PDB entry 8HQS | electron microscopy, 3.20 A resolution | chains D and E of the 7 polymer chains in the assembly

# Chain D
Molecule: DNA repair protein KRE29
Organism: Saccharomyces cerevisiae S288C
UniProt: P40026 (KRE29_YEAST); numbering as in UniProt (aligned over 1-464)
Amino-acid sequence (464 residues; numbered 1 to 464; the number before each row is that of its first residue):
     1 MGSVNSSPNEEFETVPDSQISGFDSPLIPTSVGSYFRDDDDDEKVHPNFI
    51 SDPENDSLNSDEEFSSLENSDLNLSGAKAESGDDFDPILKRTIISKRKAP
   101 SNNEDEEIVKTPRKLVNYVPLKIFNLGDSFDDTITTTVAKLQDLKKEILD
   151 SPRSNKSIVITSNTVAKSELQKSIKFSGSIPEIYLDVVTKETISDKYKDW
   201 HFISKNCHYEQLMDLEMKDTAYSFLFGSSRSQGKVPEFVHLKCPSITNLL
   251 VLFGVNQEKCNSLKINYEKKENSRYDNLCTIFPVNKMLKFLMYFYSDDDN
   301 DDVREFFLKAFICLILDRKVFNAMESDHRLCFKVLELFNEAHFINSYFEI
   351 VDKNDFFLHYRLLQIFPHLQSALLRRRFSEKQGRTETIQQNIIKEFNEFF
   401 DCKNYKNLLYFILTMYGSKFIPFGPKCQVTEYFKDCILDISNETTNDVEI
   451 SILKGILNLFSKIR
Disordered / not traced: 1-154, 411
Swiss-Prot annotation at these positions:
  - modified residue (Phosphoserine): Ser81, Ser101

# Chain E
Molecule: Non-structural maintenance of chromosome element 5
Organism: Saccharomyces cerevisiae S288C
UniProt: Q03718 (NSE5_YEAST); residues 1-556 here = UniProt positions 1-556
Amino-acid sequence (556 residues; each row starts with the number of its first residue):
     1 MDGALINSVLYVSPRNGAHYFVELTEKHLLAFEMLNSMCLLENYDHVLLF
    51 LECQFGKSHNLAVIPFDIILVLFTLSTLSEYYKEPILRANDPYNTSRETL
   101 SRRALKLLQKYLAILKEFDSEQYNLYDLELLRCQFFLAIDTLTPKKQKWG
   151 FDRFRRTKSESGVTYRQNASVDPELDQAKTFKNPYRSYISCLEQRNTILG
   201 NRLLNLKLNEPGEFINMILWTLSNSLQESTPLFLSSHEIWMPLLEILIDL
   251 FSCRQDYFIQHEVAQNVSKSLFVQRLSESPLAVFFESLNTRNFANRFSEY
   301 VFLNCDYKLPSDNYATPVHPVYNGENTIVDTYIPTIKCSPLYKSQKSLAL
   351 RRKLIGSCFKLLLRVPDGHRLITPRIVADDVIQGISRTLASFNDILQFKK
   401 FFMTENLSQESYFIPLLAEGTLSEILKDTQECVVILTLVENLSDGVSFCN
   451 EVIGLVKSKCFAFTEQCSQASYEEAVLNIEKCDVCLLVLLRYLLHLIGTE
   501 AILDAKEQLEMLHAIEKNDSGRRQWAKALNLGNDPPLLYPIVSQMFGVHD
   551 KSVIIE
Disordered / not traced: 1, 151-178

# Interface between chain D and chain E
Residue-residue contacts (71):
  Phe176(D) - Ile333(E)  hydrophobic
  Pro181(D) - Asp330(E)
  Pro181(D) - Ile333(E)
  Ile183(D) - Asp330(E)
  Tyr184(D) - Thr331(E)
  Ile193(D) - Tyr93(E)
  Ser194(D) - Tyr93(E)
  Ser194(D) - Arg97(E)  hydrogen bond
  Asp195(D) - Arg97(E)  hydrogen bond (backbone-side chain)
  Lys196(D) - Arg88(E)
  Lys196(D) - Pro92(E)  hydrogen bond (side chain-backbone)
  Lys196(D) - Asn94(E)
  Lys196(D) - Arg97(E)
  Tyr197(D) - Arg88(E)
  Tyr209(D) - Lys337(E)
  Tyr209(D) - Cys338(E)  hydrogen bond (side chain-backbone)
  Tyr209(D) - Ser339(E)  hydrogen bond (side chain-backbone)
  Met213(D) - Ser339(E)
  Glu216(D) - Ser339(E)  hydrogen bond
  Glu216(D) - Tyr342(E)
  Met217(D) - Leu341(E)  hydrophobic
  Thr220(D) - Lys400(E)
  Ser223(D) - Met545(E)
  Phe224(D) - Met545(E)
  Leu225(D) - Met403(E)  hydrophobic
  Leu278(D) - Ile333(E)  hydrophobic
  Leu278(D) - Thr335(E)
  Cys279(D) - Thr335(E)  hydrogen bond (backbone-side chain)
  Thr280(D) - Thr335(E)
  Ile281(D) - Thr335(E)
  Ile281(D) - Ile336(E)
  Ile281(D) - Lys337(E)
  Pro283(D) - Lys337(E)
  Lys286(D) - Tyr342(E)
  Lys286(D) - Gln345(E)
  Arg318(D) - Arg97(E)
  Phe321(D) - Glu98(E)
  Phe321(D) - Lys106(E)
  Asn322(D) - Arg97(E)  hydrogen bond (side chain-backbone)
  Asn322(D) - Glu98(E)  hydrogen bond
  Asn322(D) - Arg102(E)  hydrogen bond (backbone-side chain)
  Met324(D) - Arg102(E)  hydrogen bond (backbone-side chain)
  Met324(D) - Lys106(E)
  Glu325(D) - Tyr342(E)
  Ser326(D) - Lys106(E)
  Ser326(D) - Gln109(E)  hydrogen bond
  Phe357(D) - Arg97(E)
  Gln364(D) - Ser96(E)  hydrogen bond
  Pro367(D) - Phe55(E)
  Gln370(D) - Lys57(E)
  Lys406(D) - Tyr93(E)
  Leu409(D) - Thr95(E)
  Tyr410(D) - Thr95(E)  hydrogen bond (side chain-backbone)
  Tyr410(D) - Arg97(E)  hydrogen bond
  Leu413(D) - Thr95(E)
  Tyr416(D) - Lys57(E)
  Phe423(D) - Cys53(E)
  Glu449(D) - Tyr93(E)  hydrogen bond
  Ile452(D) - Tyr93(E)  hydrophobic
  Ile456(D) - His46(E)
  Ile456(D) - Leu49(E)  hydrophobic
  Leu459(D) - Met34(E)  hydrophobic
  Leu459(D) - Met38(E)  hydrophobic
  Leu459(D) - His46(E)
  Leu459(D) - Phe50(E)  hydrophobic
  Phe460(D) - Cys53(E)  hydrophobic
  Lys462(D) - Met34(E)
  Ile463(D) - Phe50(E)  hydrophobic
  Ile463(D) - Cys53(E)  hydrophobic
  Ile463(D) - Gln54(E)
  Arg464(D) - Leu30(E)
Also at the interface, not in a pair above, chain D (57 interface residues in all): Ile180, Val187, Phe282, Ala323, Tyr360, Arg361, His368, Gly417, Val448, Gly455
Also at the interface, not in a pair above, chain E (43 interface residues in all): Lys27, Glu52, Gly56, Leu105, Lys110, Pro334, Pro340, Gln544

# Summary
Chain D and chain E form an interface of 57 and 43 residues respectively; the contacts include 16 hydrogen
bonds. Among the polar pairs are Ser194(D)-Arg97(E), Asp195(D)-Arg97(E) and Lys196(D)-Pro92(E).
Here chain D is DNA repair protein KRE29 and chain E is Non-structural maintenance of chromosome element 5,
both from Saccharomyces cerevisiae S288C. Entry 8HQS (Cryo-EM structure of 8-subunit Smc5/6 head region) was
determined by electron microscopy, deposited together with 7YLM, 7YMD, 7YQH, 8I13, 8I21, 8I4U and 6 further
entries.
